Entry 3CJ0 (X-ray diffraction, 1.90 A resolution); this record covers chain A.

Chain A:
Name: RNA-directed RNA polymerase
Source organism: Hepatitis C virus subtype 1b
Notes: EC 2.7.7.48
UniProtKB: P26663 (POLG_HCVBK); residues 2-570 here correspond to UniProt positions 2421-2989 (UniProt number = residue number + 2419)
Amino-acid sequence (576 residues; each row starts with the number of its first residue; numbers below 1 keep their minus sign (Met-5 is residue -5)):
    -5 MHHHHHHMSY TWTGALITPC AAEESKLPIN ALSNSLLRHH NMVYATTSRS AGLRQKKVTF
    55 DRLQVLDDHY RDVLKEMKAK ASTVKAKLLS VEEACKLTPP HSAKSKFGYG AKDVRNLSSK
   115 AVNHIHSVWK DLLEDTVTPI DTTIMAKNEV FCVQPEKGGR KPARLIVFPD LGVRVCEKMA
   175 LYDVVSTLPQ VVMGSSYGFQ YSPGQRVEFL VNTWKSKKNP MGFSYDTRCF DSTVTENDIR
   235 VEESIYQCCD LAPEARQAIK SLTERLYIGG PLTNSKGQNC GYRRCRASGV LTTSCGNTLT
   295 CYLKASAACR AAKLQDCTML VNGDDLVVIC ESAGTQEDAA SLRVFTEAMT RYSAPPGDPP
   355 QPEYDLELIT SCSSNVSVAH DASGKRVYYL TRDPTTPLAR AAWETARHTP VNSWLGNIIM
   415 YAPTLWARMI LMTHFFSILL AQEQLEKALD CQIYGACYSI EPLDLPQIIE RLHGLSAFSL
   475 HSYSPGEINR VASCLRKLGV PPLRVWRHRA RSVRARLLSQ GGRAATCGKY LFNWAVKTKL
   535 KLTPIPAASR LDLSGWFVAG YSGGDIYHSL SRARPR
Disordered / not traced: -5 to -1, 151-152, 564-570
Construct notes: expression tag (-5 to 1)
Ligand contacts: SX2 (4-[(5-bromopyridin-2-yl)amino]-4-oxobutanoic acid): Leu419, Arg422, Met423, Leu474, His475, Ser476, Tyr477, Arg501, Trp528
UniProt features mapped onto this chain:
  - binding site (Mg(2+)): Asp220, Asp318, Asp319
  - modified residue (Phosphoserine): Ser29, Ser42
From the paper describing this entry:
  - binding site for SX2: Ser476

Overview:
Ligands of chain A: compound SX2. From UniProt: 3 Mg2+-binding residues. From the paper: a binding site for
SX2 at Ser476.
Chain A is RNA-directed RNA polymerase (Hepatitis C virus subtype 1b); the structure, Crystal structure of
hepatitis c virus rna-dependent rna polymerase ns5b in complex with small molecule fragments, was determined
by X-ray diffraction together with 3CIZ, 3CJ2, 3CJ3, 3CJ4 and 3CJ5 from the same study.
